3OTY - chains B and P of the 3 polymer chains in the assembly; structure by X-ray diffraction, 1.75 A resolution.

== Chain B ==
Protein: MDR HIV-1 protease
Source organism: Human immunodeficiency virus 1
UniProtKB: Q000H7 (Q000H7_9HIV1); residues 1-99 here = UniProt positions 1-99
Amino-acid sequence (99 residues; each row starts with the number of its first residue):
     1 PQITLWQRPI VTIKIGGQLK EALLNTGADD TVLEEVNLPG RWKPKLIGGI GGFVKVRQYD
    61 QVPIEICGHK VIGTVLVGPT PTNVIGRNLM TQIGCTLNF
Differences from the reference sequence: conflict Asn-25 (Asp in Q000H7), Glu-35 (Asp in Q000H7), Val-36 (Ile in Q000H7), Leu-46 (Met in Q000H7)

== Chain P ==
Protein: RT/RH substrate peptide
UniProtKB: Q9YV20 (Q9YV20_9HIV1); residues 3-9 here correspond to UniProt positions 593-599 (UniProt number = residue number + 590)
Amino-acid sequence (7 residues; row label = number of the first residue in the row):
     3 ETFYVDG

== Interface between chain B and chain P ==
Pairs across the interface - 19 pairs, chain B then chain P:
  Arg-8(B) with Glu-3(P), salt bridge
  Asn-25(B) with Phe-5(P); Tyr-6(P)
  Gly-27(B) with Tyr-6(P); Val-7(P), hydrogen bond (backbone-backbone)
  Ala-28(B) with Tyr-6(P); Val-7(P)
  Asp-29(B) with Val-7(P), hydrogen bond (backbone-backbone); Asp-8(P)
  Asp-30(B) with Gly-9(P)
  Lys-45(B) with Gly-9(P)
  Leu-46(B) with Gly-9(P)
  Ile-47(B) with Asp-8(P); Gly-9(P)
  Gly-48(B) with Asp-8(P), hydrogen bond (backbone-backbone); Gly-9(P)
  Pro-81(B) with Phe-5(P)
  Thr-82(B) with Phe-5(P)
  Val-84(B) with Phe-5(P), hydrophobic
Interface residues without a listed pair, chain B (14 interface residues in all): Thr-80

== Overview ==
The interface between chain B and chain P involves 14 residues on one side and 6 on the other, with 3 hydrogen
bonds and 1 salt bridge. Polar contacts include Arg-8(B)/Glu-3(P), Gly-27(B)/Val-7(P) and Asp-29(B)/Val-7(P).
Chain B is MDR HIV-1 protease (Human immunodeficiency virus 1) and chain P is RT/RH substrate peptide; the
structure, MDR769 HIV-1 protease complexed with RT/RH hepta-peptide, was determined by X-ray diffraction
together with 3OTS, 3OU1, 3OU3, 3OU4, 3OUA, 3OUB, 3OUC and 3OUD from the same study.
